Entry 2JA8 (X-ray diffraction, 3.80 A resolution); this record covers chains D and G of the 15 polymer chains in the assembly.

# Chain D
Protein: DNA-directed RNA polymerase II 32KDA polypeptide
Source organism: Saccharomyces cerevisiae
Notes: EC 2.7.7.6
UniProt: P20433 (RPB4_YEAST); residues 1-221 here = UniProt positions 1-221
Amino-acid sequence (221 residues; row label = number of the first residue in the row):
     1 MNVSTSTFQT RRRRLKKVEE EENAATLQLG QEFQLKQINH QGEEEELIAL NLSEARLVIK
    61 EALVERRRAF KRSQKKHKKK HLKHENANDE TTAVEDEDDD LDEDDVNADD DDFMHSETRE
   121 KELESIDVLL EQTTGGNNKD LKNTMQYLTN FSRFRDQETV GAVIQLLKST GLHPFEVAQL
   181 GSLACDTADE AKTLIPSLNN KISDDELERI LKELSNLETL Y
Unresolved in the structure: 1-3, 77-117
Curated features (UniProtKB/Swiss-Prot):
  - modified residue: M1 (N-acetylmethionine), T91 (Phosphothreonine), T92 (Phosphothreonine)

# Chain G
Protein: DNA-directed RNA polymerase II 19KDA polypeptide
Source organism: Saccharomyces cerevisiae
Notes: EC 2.7.7.6
UniProt: P34087 (RPB7_YEAST); residue numbers follow UniProt; this construct covers 1-171
Amino-acid sequence (171 residues; row label = number of the first residue in the row):
     1 MFFIKDLSLN ITLHPSFFGP RMKQYLKTKL LEEVEGSCTG KFGYILCVLD YDNIDIQRGR
    61 ILPTDGSAEF NVKYRAVVFK PFKGEVVDGT VVSCSQHGFE VQVGPMKVFV TKHLMPQDLT
   121 FNAGSNPPSY QSSEDVITIK SRIRVKIEGC ISQVSSIHAI GSIKEDYLGA I
Curated features (UniProtKB/Swiss-Prot):
  - mutagenesis: V108 to H113 (Lowers nucleic-acid binding of RPB4-RPB7 by 10-fold; no effect on association with Pol II core complex; abolishes transcriptional activity of Pol II), I151 to H158 (No effect on nucleic-acid binding of RPB4-RPB7 and on association with Pol II core complex; abolishes transcriptional activity of Pol II)

# Chain D / chain G interface
Contacting residue pairs - 82 pairs, chain D then chain G:
  S4(D) with L9(G)
  T5(D) with L7(G); S8(G), hydrogen bond (side chain-backbone); F42(G); Y74(G), hydrogen bond
  S6(D) with L7(G); S8(G), hydrogen bond
  T7(D) with K5(G); D6(G); F42(G)
  F8(D) with D6(G); K73(G)
  N23(D) with K83(G)
  A24(D) with K83(G)
  A25(D) with K83(G); G84(G)
  L29(D) with F3(G), hydrophobic; F82(G), hydrophobic
  E32(D) with K5(G), hydrogen bond (backbone-side chain); K41(G); F42(G)
  F33(D) with K80(G)
  Q37(D) with K5(G), hydrogen bond; D6(G)
  I38(D) with D6(G)
  N39(D) with D6(G); R75(G), hydrogen bond
  H40(D) with K73(G)
  E45(D) with D6(G); R75(G), salt bridge
  L47(D) with F3(G), hydrophobic
  I48(D) with F2(G); F3(G); I4(G), hydrogen bond (backbone-backbone)
  A49(D) with F2(G)
  L50(D) with M1(G); F2(G), hydrogen bond (backbone-backbone); I4(G), hydrophobic
  L52(D) with F2(G), hydrophobic
  V58(D) with L49(G), hydrophobic
  L63(D) with C47(G), hydrophobic
  R66(D) with E35(G), salt bridge; C47(G); V48(G), hydrogen bond (side chain-backbone); Y51(G)
  A69(D) with D52(G)
  F70(D) with Y51(G), hydrophobic
  R72(D) with D52(G), salt bridge
  N138(D) with E35(G), hydrogen bond (side chain-backbone); G36(G); L46(G)
  D140(D) with G36(G); Y44(G); L46(G)
  L141(D) with L46(G)
  N143(D) with Q102(G)
  T144(D) with F2(G); L46(G); P105(G)
  Y147(D) with D88(G), hydrogen bond (side chain-backbone); G89(G); Q102(G); V103(G); G104(G)
  N150(D) with R142(G)
  F151(D) with D88(G); G89(G); T90(G)
  F175(D) with M1(G), hydrophobic; E85(G)
  A178(D) with M1(G)
  Q179(D) with M1(G); V86(G)
  L183(D) with V86(G); D88(G); R144(G)
  A184(D) with R144(G), hydrogen bond (backbone-side chain)
  D189(D) with Y167(G), hydrogen bond
  E190(D) with Y167(G)
  L194(D) with V86(G); R144(G); Y167(G)
Other interface residues (no listed pair), chain D (49 interface residues in all): G30, A55, A62, S73, L148, T193
Other interface residues (no listed pair), chain G (46 interface residues in all): Q24, L31, D50, V77, V87, D166, L168

# Summary
The interface between chain D and chain G involves 49 residues on one side and 46 on the other, with 13
hydrogen bonds and 3 salt bridges. Polar contacts include E45(D)-R75(G), R66(D)-E35(G) and R72(D)-D52(G).
Curated annotation (UniProt) lists 14 mutagenesis sites on chain G.
Chain D is DNA-directed RNA polymerase II 32KDA polypeptide and chain G is DNA-directed RNA polymerase II
19KDA polypeptide, both from Saccharomyces cerevisiae; the structure, CPD lesion containing RNA Polymerase II
elongation complex D, was determined by X-ray diffraction together with 2JA5, 2JA6 and 2JA7 from the same
study.
